PDB entry 4JGZ | X-ray diffraction, 3.00 A resolution | chains A and B of the 3 polymer chains in the assembly

[Chain A]
Molecule: Polyprotein, capsid protein VP1
From: Human coxsackievirus A16
Reference sequence: I3W9E1 (I3W9E1_9ENTO); residues 1-297 here correspond to UniProt positions 566-862 (UniProt number = residue number + 565)
Chain sequence (297 residues; each row starts with the number of its first residue):
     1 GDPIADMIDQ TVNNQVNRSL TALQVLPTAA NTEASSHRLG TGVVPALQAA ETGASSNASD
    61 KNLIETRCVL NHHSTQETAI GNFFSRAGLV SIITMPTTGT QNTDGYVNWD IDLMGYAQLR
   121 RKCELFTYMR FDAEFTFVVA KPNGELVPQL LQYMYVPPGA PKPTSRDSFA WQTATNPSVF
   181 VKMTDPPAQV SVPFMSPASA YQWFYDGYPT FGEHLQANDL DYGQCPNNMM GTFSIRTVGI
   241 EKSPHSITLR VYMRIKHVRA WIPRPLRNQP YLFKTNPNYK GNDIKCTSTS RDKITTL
Unresolved in the structure: 1-61, 211-218
From the paper describing this entry:
  - conformationally variable residues (order/disorder transition): Asn-62 to His-72

[Chain B]
Molecule: Polyprotein, capsid protein VP2
From: Human coxsackievirus A16
Reference sequence: I3W9E1 (I3W9E1_9ENTO); residues 1-254 here correspond to UniProt positions 70-323 (UniProt number = residue number + 69)
Chain sequence (254 residues; row label = number of the first residue in the row):
     1 SPSAEACGYS DRVAQLTIGN STITTQEAAN IVIAYGEWPE YCPDTDATAV DKPTRPDVSV
    61 NRFFTLDTKS WAKDSKGWYW KFPDVLTEVG VFGQNAQFHY LYRSGFCVHV QCNASKFHQG
   121 ALLVAVLPEY VLGTIAGGTG NENSHPPYAT TQPGQVGAVL THPYVLDAGI PLSQLTVCPH
   181 QWINLRTNNC ATIIVPYMNT VPFDSALNHC NFGLLVIPVV PLDFNTGATS EIPITVTIAP
   241 MCAEFAGLRQ AVKQ
Unresolved in the structure: 1-5, 137-141, 250-254
Disulfide bonds: Cys-7/Cys-190

[How chain A and chain B interact]
Residue-residue contacts (84; chain A residue first):
  Thr-127(A) / Glu-129(B)
  Tyr-128(A) / Glu-129(B)  hydrogen bond
  Tyr-128(A) / Met-198(B)
  Tyr-128(A) / Asn-199(B)
  Tyr-128(A) / Thr-200(B)
  Ala-198(A) / Thr-200(B)
  Ser-199(A) / Thr-200(B)  hydrogen bond (backbone-backbone)
  Ala-200(A) / Thr-200(B)
  Gln-202(A) / Thr-200(B)  hydrogen bond
  Phe-204(A) / Glu-129(B)
  Phe-204(A) / Val-131(B)  hydrophobic
  Tyr-205(A) / Glu-129(B)
  Tyr-205(A) / Val-131(B)
  Tyr-205(A) / His-209(B)
  Asp-206(A) / Lys-81(B)  salt bridge
  Asp-206(A) / Glu-129(B)  hydrogen bond (backbone-side chain)
  Asp-206(A) / Tyr-130(B)  hydrogen bond (side chain-backbone)
  Asp-206(A) / Val-131(B)
  Asp-206(A) / His-209(B)
  Asp-206(A) / Cys-210(B)
  Gly-207(A) / Asn-208(B)
  Gly-207(A) / His-209(B)
  Tyr-208(A) / Pro-147(B)
  Tyr-208(A) / Tyr-148(B)
  Tyr-208(A) / Thr-151(B)
  Tyr-208(A) / Gln-152(B)
  Tyr-208(A) / Asn-208(B)  hydrogen bond (backbone-backbone)
  Thr-210(A) / Asn-208(B)
  Asp-219(A) / His-145(B)
  Leu-220(A) / His-145(B)  hydrogen bond (backbone-side chain)
  Tyr-222(A) / Tyr-130(B)
  Tyr-222(A) / Val-131(B)
  Tyr-222(A) / Leu-132(B)  hydrogen bond (side chain-backbone)
  Tyr-222(A) / His-145(B)
  Tyr-222(A) / Pro-146(B)
  Tyr-222(A) / Thr-151(B)
  Gln-224(A) / His-145(B)
  Ile-262(A) / Tyr-35(B)
  Ile-262(A) / Pro-128(B)  hydrophobic
  Ile-262(A) / Met-198(B)  hydrophobic
  Pro-263(A) / Tyr-35(B)
  Pro-263(A) / Val-177(B)
  Arg-264(A) / Leu-127(B)
  Arg-264(A) / Pro-128(B)  hydrogen bond (side chain-backbone)
  Arg-264(A) / Glu-129(B)  hydrogen bond (side chain-backbone)
  Pro-265(A) / Ile-170(B)
  Pro-265(A) / Pro-171(B)
  Pro-265(A) / Gln-174(B)
  Pro-265(A) / Leu-175(B)  hydrophobic
  Pro-265(A) / Val-177(B)
  Leu-266(A) / Pro-171(B)
  Leu-266(A) / Gln-174(B)  hydrogen bond (backbone-side chain)
  Arg-267(A) / Ala-168(B)  hydrogen bond (side chain-backbone)
  Arg-267(A) / Gly-169(B)
  Asn-268(A) / Val-165(B)
  Asn-268(A) / Gly-169(B)  hydrogen bond (backbone-backbone)
  Asn-268(A) / Ile-170(B)
  Asn-268(A) / Pro-171(B)
  Gln-269(A) / Val-165(B)
  Gln-269(A) / Gly-169(B)  hydrogen bond (backbone-backbone)
  Phe-273(A) / Glu-142(B)
  Phe-273(A) / Asn-143(B)
  Asn-276(A) / Asn-143(B)
  Asn-276(A) / His-145(B)
  Pro-277(A) / Ala-168(B)
  Asn-278(A) / Gly-133(B)
  Asn-278(A) / Thr-134(B)
  Asn-278(A) / Ser-144(B)
  Tyr-279(A) / Gly-133(B)
  Tyr-279(A) / Thr-134(B)
  Tyr-279(A) / Ile-135(B)
  Tyr-279(A) / His-162(B)
  Tyr-279(A) / Val-165(B)
  Tyr-279(A) / Asp-167(B)  hydrogen bond
  Tyr-279(A) / Ala-168(B)
  Tyr-279(A) / Gly-169(B)
  Lys-280(A) / Ile-135(B)
  Gly-281(A) / Ile-135(B)  hydrogen bond (backbone-backbone)
  Asn-282(A) / Ile-135(B)
  Ile-284(A) / His-162(B)
  Ile-284(A) / Val-165(B)  hydrophobic
  Cys-286(A) / Tyr-164(B)
  Thr-287(A) / Tyr-164(B)  hydrogen bond
  Thr-287(A) / Ser-173(B)
Also at the interface, not in a pair above, chain A (38 interface residues in all): Leu-272, Thr-275, Lys-285
Also at the interface, not in a pair above, chain B (41 interface residues in all): Ala-136, Cys-178, Asp-204

[Overview]
Chain A and chain B form an interface of 38 and 41 residues respectively; the contacts include 17 hydrogen
bonds and 1 salt bridge. Polar pairs include Asp-206(A)/Lys-81(B), Tyr-128(A)/Glu-129(B) and
Gln-202(A)/Thr-200(B). From the paper: conformational variability at Asn-62(A).
Chain A is Polyprotein, capsid protein VP1 and chain B is Polyprotein, capsid protein VP2, both from Human
coxsackievirus A16; the structure, Crystal structure of human coxsackievirus A16 uncoating intermediate (space
group I222), was determined by X-ray diffraction, deposited together with 4JGY.
